8XS8 - chains A and D of the 4 polymer chains in the assembly; structure by X-ray diffraction, 3.11 A resolution.

# Chain A
Molecule: Aryl hydrocarbon receptor nuclear translocator
Source organism: Homo sapiens
UniProtKB: P27540 (ARNT_HUMAN); residue numbers follow UniProt; this construct covers 85-465
Amino-acid sequence (382 residues; numbered 84 to 465; the number before each row is that of its first residue):
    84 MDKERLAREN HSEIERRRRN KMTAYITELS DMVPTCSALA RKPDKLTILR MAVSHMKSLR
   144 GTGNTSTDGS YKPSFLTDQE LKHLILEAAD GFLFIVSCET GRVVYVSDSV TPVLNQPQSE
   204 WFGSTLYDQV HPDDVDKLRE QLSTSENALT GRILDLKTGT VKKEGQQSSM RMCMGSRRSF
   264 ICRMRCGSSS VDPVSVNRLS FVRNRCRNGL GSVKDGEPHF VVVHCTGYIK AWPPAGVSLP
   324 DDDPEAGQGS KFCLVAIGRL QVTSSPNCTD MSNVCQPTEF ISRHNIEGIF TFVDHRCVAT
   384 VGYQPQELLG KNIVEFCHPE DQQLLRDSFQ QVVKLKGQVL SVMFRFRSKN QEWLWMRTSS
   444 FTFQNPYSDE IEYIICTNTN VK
Disordered / not traced: 120-125, 144-155, 228-256, 270-299, 345-359, 465
Sequence notes: initiating methionine (84)
Curated features (UniProtKB/Swiss-Prot):
  - region: Leu167 to Ala171 (Mediates the transcription activity and dimerization of the AHR:ARNT complex)

# Chain D
Molecule: DNAR
Sequence (21 nucleotides; row label = number of the first residue in the row):
     1 GCTTGTCACG CGATGCCCGA T

# How chain A and chain D interact
Residue-residue contacts - 6 pairs, chain A then chain D:
  His94(A) with DT6(D), hydrogen bond to the base
  Ile97(A) with DG5(D), phosphate contact
  Glu98(A) with DC7(D), hydrogen bond to the base; DA8(D), base contact
  Arg101(A) with DT6(D), salt bridge to the phosphate; DC7(D), base contact

# Summary
The chain A/chain D interface involves 4 residues from each chain; the contacts include 2 hydrogen bonds and 1
salt bridge. Polar contacts include His94(A)-DT6(D), Glu98(A)-DC7(D) and Arg101(A)-DT6(D).
Here chain A is Aryl hydrocarbon receptor nuclear translocator (Homo sapiens) and chain D is DNAR. Entry 8XS8
(Crystal structure of the DNA-bound AHR-ARNT heterodimer in complex with Benzo[a]pyrene) was determined by
X-ray diffraction (same publication as 8XS6, 8XS7, 8XS9, 8XSA and 8XSB).
